Entry 7BYM (electron microscopy, 3.10 A resolution); this record covers chains C and D of the 8 polymer chains in the assembly.

# Chain C
Molecule: Green fluorescent protein, Potassium voltage-gated channel subfamily KQT member 4
Organism: Aequorea victoria
UniProtKB: chimeric construct of P42212, P56696: residues -253 to -17 from P42212 (GFP_AEQVI) positions 2-238 (UniProt number = residue number + 255); residues 1-695 from P56696 positions 1-695 (same numbers)
Chain sequence (979 residues; row label = number of the first residue in the row; numbers below 1 keep their minus sign (Met-283 is residue -283)):
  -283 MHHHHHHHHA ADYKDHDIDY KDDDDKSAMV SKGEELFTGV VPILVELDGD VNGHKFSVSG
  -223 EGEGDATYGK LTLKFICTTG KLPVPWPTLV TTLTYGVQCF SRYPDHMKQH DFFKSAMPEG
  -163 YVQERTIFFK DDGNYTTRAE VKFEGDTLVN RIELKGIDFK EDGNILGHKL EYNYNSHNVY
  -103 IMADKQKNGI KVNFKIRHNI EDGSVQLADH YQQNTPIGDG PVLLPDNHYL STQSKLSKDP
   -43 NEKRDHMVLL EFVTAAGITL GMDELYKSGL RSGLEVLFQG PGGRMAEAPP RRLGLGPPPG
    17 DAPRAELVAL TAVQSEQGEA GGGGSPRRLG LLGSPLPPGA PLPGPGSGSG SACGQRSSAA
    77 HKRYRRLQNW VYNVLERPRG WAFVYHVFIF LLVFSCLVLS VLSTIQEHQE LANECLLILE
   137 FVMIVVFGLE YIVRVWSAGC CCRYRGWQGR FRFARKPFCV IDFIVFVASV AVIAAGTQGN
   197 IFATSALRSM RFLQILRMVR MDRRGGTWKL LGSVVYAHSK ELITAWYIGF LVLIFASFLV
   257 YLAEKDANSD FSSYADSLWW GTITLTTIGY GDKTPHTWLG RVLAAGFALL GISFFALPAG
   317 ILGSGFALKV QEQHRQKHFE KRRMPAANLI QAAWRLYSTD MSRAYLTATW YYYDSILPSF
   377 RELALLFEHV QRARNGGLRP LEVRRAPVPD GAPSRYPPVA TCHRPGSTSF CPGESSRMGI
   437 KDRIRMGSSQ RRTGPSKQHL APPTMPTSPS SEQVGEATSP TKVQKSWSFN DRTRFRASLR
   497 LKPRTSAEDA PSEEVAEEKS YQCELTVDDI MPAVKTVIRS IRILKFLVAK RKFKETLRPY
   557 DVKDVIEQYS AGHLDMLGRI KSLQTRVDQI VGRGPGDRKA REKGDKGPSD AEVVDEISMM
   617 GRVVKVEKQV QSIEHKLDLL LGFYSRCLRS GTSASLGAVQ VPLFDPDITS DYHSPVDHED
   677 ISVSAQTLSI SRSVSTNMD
Not modelled in the structure: -283 to 73, 194-198, 368-523, 589-695
Differences from the reference sequence: expression tag (-283 to -254); engineered mutation Leu-191 (Phe64 in P42212), Thr-190 (Ser65 in P42212), Thr-148 (Lys107 in P42212), Lys-49 (Ala206 in P42212), Leu-24 (His231 in P42212); linker (-16 to 0)
UniProt features mapped onto this chain:
  - modified residue: Tyr-189 (Z: -2,3-didehydrotyrosine)
  - region (Interaction with CALM): Ala342 to Arg351, Arg535 to Phe549
  - binding site (a 1,2-diacyl-sn-glycero-3-phospho-(1D-myo-inositol-4,5-bisphosphate)): Arg93, Lys172, Arg219, Arg220, Lys225, Ser235, His330, Lys333
Bound ions: K+ site 1: Thr283 (shared with 1 residue of chain A; 1 residue of chain E; 1 residue of chain G); K+ site 2: Thr283, Ile284 (shared with 1 residue of chain A; 2 residues of chain E; 1 residue of chain G); K+ site 3: Gly285, Tyr286 (shared with 2 residues of chain A; 2 residues of chain E; 2 residues of chain G)
Residues lining bound ligands:
  - Retigabine, Ezogabine (FBX; ethyl N-[2-azanyl-4-[(4-fluorophenyl)methylamino]phenyl]carbamate), molecule 1: Trp242, Phe246, Leu249, Phe311, Pro314, Leu318
  - Retigabine, Ezogabine (FBX), molecule 2: Leu305, Leu306, Ser309, Phe310
  - PtdIns(4,5)P2 (PT5; [(2R)-1-octadecanoyloxy-3-[oxidanyl-[(1R,2R,3S,4R,5R,6S)-2,3,6-tris(oxidanyl)-4,5-diphosphonooxy-cyclohexyl]oxy-phospho ryl]oxy-propan-2-yl] (8Z)-icosa-5,8,11,14-tetraenoate): Leu91, Glu92, Pro94, Phe99, His102, Val103, Phe106, Arg150, Lys172, Phe174, Cys175, Asp178, Arg216, Met217, Asp218, Arg219

# Chain D
Molecule: Calmodulin-3
Organism: Homo sapiens
UniProtKB: P0DP25 (CALM3_HUMAN); residues 0-148 here correspond to UniProt positions 1-149 (UniProt number = residue number + 1)
Chain sequence (149 residues; row label = number of the first residue in the row; numbering starts at 0):
     0 MADQLTEEQI AEFKEAFSLF DKDGDGTITT KELGTVMRSL GQNPTEAELQ DMINEVDADG
    60 NGTIDFPEFL TMMARKMKDT DSEEEIREAF RVFDKDGNGY ISAAELRHVM TNLGEKLTDE
   120 EVDEMIREAD IDGDGQVNYE EFVQMMTAK
Not modelled in the structure: 0-1, 148
UniProt features mapped onto this chain:
  - binding site (Ca(2+)): Asp20, Asp22, Asp24, Thr26, Glu31, Asp56, Asp58, Asn60, Thr62, Glu67, Asp93, Asp95, Asn97, Tyr99, Glu104, Asp129, Asp131, Asp133, Gln135, Glu140
  - modified residue: Ala1 (N-acetylalanine), Lys21 (N6-acetyllysine), Thr44 (Phosphothreonine), Ser81 (Phosphoserine), Lys94 (N6-acetyllysine), Tyr99 (Phosphotyrosine), Ser101 (Phosphoserine), Thr110 (Phosphothreonine), Lys115 (N6,N6,N6-trimethyllysine), Tyr138 (Phosphotyrosine)
  - cross-link: Lys21 (Glycyl lysine isopeptide (Lys-Gly) (interchain with G-Cter in SUMO2))

# Interface between chain C and chain D
Contacting residue pairs (98):
  Lys78(C) with Asp131(D)
  Arg81(C) with Tyr99(D); Asn137(D); Glu140(D), salt bridge
  Asn85(C) with Asn97(D), hydrogen bond (side chain-backbone); Tyr99(D)
  Asn89(C) with Asp95(D)
  Arg93(C) with Gly96(D), hydrogen bond (side chain-backbone); Asn97(D)
  Arg95(C) with Lys94(D); Asp95(D), hydrogen bond (side chain-backbone); Gly96(D)
  Cys157(C) with Glu139(D)
  Cys158(C) with Glu140(D); Gln143(D), hydrogen bond
  Arg161(C) with Glu140(D), salt bridge
  Arg338(C) with Glu87(D); Val91(D)
  Arg339(C) with Leu112(D)
  Met340(C) with Leu112(D), hydrophobic; Gly113(D)
  Ala342(C) with Ala88(D); Val91(D), hydrophobic
  Ala343(C) with Phe92(D), hydrophobic; Met109(D); Leu112(D), hydrophobic
  Asn344(C) with Gly113(D); Glu114(D), hydrogen bond (side chain-backbone)
  Leu345(C) with Glu84(D)
  Ile346(C) with Ala88(D), hydrophobic; Phe89(D), hydrophobic; Met109(D), hydrophobic; Met124(D), hydrophobic
  Gln347(C) with Val108(D); Met109(D), hydrogen bond (side chain-backbone); Leu112(D), hydrogen bond (side chain-backbone); Gly113(D); Glu114(D), hydrogen bond (side chain-backbone); Lys115(D)
  Ala349(C) with Met76(D); Ile85(D), hydrophobic
  Trp350(C) with Glu120(D); Glu123(D); Met124(D), hydrophobic; Glu127(D); Phe141(D), hydrophobic
  Arg351(C) with Glu114(D), hydrogen bond (side chain-backbone); Lys115(D), hydrogen bond (side chain-backbone); Leu116(D); Glu120(D), salt bridge
  Leu352(C) with Met76(D), hydrophobic
  Tyr353(C) with Met76(D), hydrophobic; Glu127(D), hydrogen bond; Met144(D); Met145(D), hydrophobic
  Met357(C) with Glu127(D)
  Ser358(C) with Glu123(D), hydrogen bond
  Arg359(C) with Glu123(D), hydrogen bond (backbone-side chain)
  Pro528(C) with Glu14(D)
  Ala529(C) with Glu14(D)
  Thr532(C) with Ala15(D); Met72(D)
  Val533(C) with Ala15(D); Phe19(D), hydrophobic; Val35(D), hydrophobic
  Ile534(C) with Leu39(D), hydrophobic
  Ser536(C) with Phe19(D); Phe68(D); Met72(D)
  Ile537(C) with Met36(D), hydrophobic; Gln41(D)
  Ile539(C) with Met71(D), hydrophobic; Lys75(D)
  Leu540(C) with Met51(D); Val55(D), hydrophobic; Met71(D), hydrophobic
  Lys541(C) with Gln41(D), hydrogen bond
  Phe542(C) with Met76(D), hydrophobic; Ser81(D); Ile85(D), hydrophobic
  Leu543(C) with Glu54(D); Val55(D), hydrophobic; Arg74(D)
  Val544(C) with Asp50(D); Met51(D), hydrophobic; Glu54(D)
  Lys546(C) with Asp78(D), salt bridge; Asp80(D), salt bridge; Ser81(D), hydrogen bond; Glu84(D)
  Arg547(C) with Asp50(D), salt bridge; Glu54(D), salt bridge
  Lys548(C) with Asp50(D), salt bridge
  Phe549(C) with Glu84(D); Glu87(D); Ala88(D), hydrophobic
  Lys550(C) with Asp80(D), salt bridge; Glu84(D)
Also at the interface, not in a pair above, chain C (45 interface residues in all): Asp356
Also at the interface, not in a pair above, chain D (56 interface residues in all): Phe12, Leu18, Leu32, Ile63, Gly98

# In short
Chain C and chain D form an interface of 45 and 56 residues respectively, with 15 hydrogen bonds and 9 salt
bridges. Polar pairs include Arg81(C)-Glu140(D), Arg161(C)-Glu140(D) and Arg351(C)-Glu120(D). Chain C binds
Retigabine, Ezogabine and PtdIns(4,5)P2.
Chain C is Green fluorescent protein, Potassium voltage-gated channel subfamily KQT member 4 (Aequorea
victoria) and chain D is Calmodulin-3 (Homo sapiens); the structure, Cryo-EM structure of human KCNQ4 with
retigabine, was determined by electron microscopy, deposited together with 7BYL and 7BYN.
